Entry 8CGJ (electron microscopy, 1.79 A resolution); this record covers chains A and E of the 16 polymer chains in the assembly.

# Chain A
Molecule: 16S rRNA
Organism: Escherichia coli BW25113
Sequence (1540 nucleotides; row label = number of the first residue in the row):
     1 AAAUUGAAGA GUUUGAUCAU GGCUCAGAUU GAACGCUGGC GGCAGGCCUA ACACAUGCAA
    61 GUCGAACGGU AACAGGAAGA AGCUUGCUUC UUUGCUGACG AGUGGCGGAC GGGUGAGUAA
   121 UGUCUGGGAA ACUGCCUGAU GGAGGGGGAU AACUACUGGA AACGGUAGCU AAUACCGCAU
   181 AACGUCGCAA GACCAAAGAG GGGGACCUUC GGGCCUCUUG CCAUCGGAUG UGCCCAGAUG
   241 GGAUUAGCUA GUAGGUGGGG UAACGGCUCA CCUAGGCGAC GAUCCCUAGC UGGUCUGAGA
   301 GGAUGACCAG CCACACUGGA ACUGAGACAC GGUCCAGACU CCUACGGGAG GCAGCAGUGG
   361 GGAAUAUUGC ACAAUGGGCG CAAGCCUGAU GCAGCCAUGC CGCGUGUAUG AAGAAGCCCU
   421 UCGGGUUGUA AAGUACUUUC AGCGGGGAGG AAGGGAGUAA AGUUAAUACC UUUGCUCAUU
   481 GACGUUACCC GCAGAAGAAG CACCGGCUAA CUCCGUGCCA GCAGCCXCGG UAAUACGGAG
   541 GGUGCAAGCG UUAAUCGGAA UUACUGGGCG UAAAGCGCAC GCAGGCGGUU UGUUAAGUCA
   601 GAUGUGAAAU CCCCGGGCUC AACCUGGGAA CUGCAUCUGA UACUGGCAAG CUUGAGUCUC
   661 GUAGAGGGGG GUAGAAUUCC AGGUGUAGCG GUGAAAUGCG UAGAGAUCUG GAGGAAUACC
   721 GGUGGCGAAG GCGGCCCCCU GGACGAAGAC UGACGCUCAG GUGCGAAAGC GUGGGGAGCA
   781 AACAGGAUUA GAUACCCUGG UAGUCCACGC CGUAAACGAU GUCGACUUGG AGGUUGUGCC
   841 CUUGAGGCGU GGCUUCCGGA GCUAACGCGU UAAGUCGACC GCCUGGGGAG UACGGCCGCA
   901 AGGUUAAAAC UCAAAUGAAU UGACGGGGGC CCGCACAAGC GGUGGAGCAU GUGGUUUAAU
   961 UCGAUGXAAC GCGAAGAACC UUACCUGGUC UUGACAUCCA CGGAAGUUUU CAGAGAUGAG
  1021 AAUGUGCCUU CGGGAACCGU GAGACAGGUG CUGCAUGGCU GUCGUCAGCU CGUGUUGUGA
  1081 AAUGUUGGGU UAAGUCCCGC AACGAGCGCA ACCCUUAUCC UUUGUUGCCA GCGGUCCGGC
  1141 CGGGAACUCA AAGGAGACUG CCAGUGAUAA ACUGGAGGAA GGUGGGGAUG ACGUCAAGUC
  1201 AUCAUGGCCC UUACGACCAG GGCUACACAC GUGCUACAAU GGCGCAUACA AAGAGAAGCG
  1261 ACCUCGCGAG AGCAAGCGGA CCUCAUAAAG UGCGUCGUAG UCCGGAUUGG AGUCUGCAAC
  1321 UCGACUCCAU GAAGUCGGAA UCGCUAGUAA UCGUGGAUCA GAAUGCCACG GUGAAUACGU
  1381 UCCCGGGCCU UGUACACACC GCCCGUXACA CCAUGGGAGU GGGUUGCAAA AGAAGUAGGU
  1441 AGCUUAACCU UCGGGAGGGC GCUUACCACU UUGUGAUUCA UGACUGGGGU GAAGUCGUAA
  1501 CAAGGUAACC GUAGGGGAAC CUGCGGUUGG AUCACCUCCU
Disordered / not traced: 1, 203-214, 840-846, 936-1060, 1113-1187, 1198-1381, 1535-1540
Modified / non-standard residues: PSU (pseudouridine-5'-monophosphate) at position 516, G7M (N7-methyl-guanosine-5'-monophosphate) at position 527, 2MG (2N-methylguanosine-5'-monophosphate) at position 966, 5MC (5-methylcytidine-5'-monophosphate) at position 967, 2MG (2N-methylguanosine-5'-monophosphate) at position 1207, 4OC (4n,o2'-methylcytidine-5'-monophosphate) at position 1402, 5MC (5-methylcytidine-5'-monophosphate) at position 1407, UR3 (3-methyluridine-5'-monophoshate) at position 1498, 2MG (2N-methylguanosine-5'-monophosphate) at position 1516, MA6 (6N-dimethyladenosine-5'-monophoshate) at position 1518, MA6 (6N-dimethyladenosine-5'-monophoshate) at position 1519
Ion coordination: K+ site 1: G11, U12, G21, G22; Mg2+ site 1 near G21 (its only coordinating residue here); Mg2+ site 2: A59, U387; K+ site 2: G61, U62, G104, G105; Mg2+ site 3 near G100 (its only coordinating residue here); K+ site 3: G107, G324, G326; Mg2+ site 4: A109, G331; K+ site 4: A109, C110, G111; Mg2+ site 5 near G111 (its only coordinating residue here); K+ site 5: G115, G117, G289; Mg2+ site 6: A116, G117, G289; Mg2+ site 7 near G145 (its only coordinating residue here); 37 more Mg2+ sites not listed; 19 more K+ sites not listed
Small-molecule neighbours:
  - hydrated form of streptomycin (5I0; [(2S,3S,4S,5R,6S)-2-[(2R,3R,4R,5S)-2-[(1R,2S,3R,4R,5S,6R)-2,4-bis[[azaniumylidene(azanyl)methyl]amino]-3,5,6-tris(oxidanyl)cyclohexyl]oxy-4-[bis(oxidanyl)methyl]-5-methyl-4-oxidanyl-oxolan-3-yl]oxy-6-(hydroxymethyl)-4,5-bis(oxidanyl)oxan-3-yl]-methyl-azanium): U12, U13, U14, C526, G7M_527, C912, A913, A914, A915, U1490, G1491
  - tetracycline (TAC): G242, U244, A892, C893, A906, A907, A908

# Chain E
Name: Small ribosomal subunit protein uS5
Organism: Escherichia coli BW25113
UniProtKB: P0A7W1 (RS5_ECOLI); numbering as in UniProt (aligned over 1-167)
Amino-acid sequence (167 residues; each row starts with the number of its first residue):
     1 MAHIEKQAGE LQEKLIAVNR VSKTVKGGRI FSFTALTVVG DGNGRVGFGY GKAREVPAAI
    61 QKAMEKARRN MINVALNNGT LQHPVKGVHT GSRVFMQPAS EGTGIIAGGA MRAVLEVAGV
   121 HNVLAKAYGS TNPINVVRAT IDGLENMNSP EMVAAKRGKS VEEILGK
Disordered / not traced: 1-10, 165-167
Curated features (UniProtKB/Swiss-Prot):
  - modified residue: Ala2 (N-acetylalanine)
  - natural variant: Arg20 (R20L: In strain: SPCR9), Val21 (V21E: In strain: SPCR7), Ser22 (S22P: In strain: SPCR13 and SPCR15), Gly104 (G104R: In strain: N-660), Arg112 (R112G: In strain: NEA-314; R112L: In strain: N-421 and D-1023; R112S: In strain: NEA-319), Glu151 (E151S: In strain: B), Glu162 to Lys167 (sequence variant, change not given here; In strain: 0-1)
  - mutagenesis: Arg20 to Arg29 (No effect on mRNA unwinding ability of the ribosome)

# Chain A / chain E interface
Contacting residue pairs - 73 pairs, chain A then chain E:
  U5(A) - Ser100(E)  hydrogen bond to the base
  G6(A) - Ala99(E)  base contact
  G6(A) - Ser100(E)  hydrogen bond to the base
  G6(A) - Thr103(E)  hydrogen bond to the base
  G6(A) - Leu124(E)  base contact
  A7(A) - Phe95(E)  base contact
  A7(A) - Gln97(E)  base contact
  A7(A) - Ala125(E)  hydrogen bond to the sugar
  A7(A) - Tyr128(E)  base contact
  A8(A) - Ile106(E)  sugar contact
  A8(A) - Ala107(E)  hydrogen bond to the sugar
  A8(A) - Gly108(E)  hydrogen bond to the sugar
  A8(A) - Arg112(E)  base contact
  A8(A) - Ala125(E)  sugar contact
  G9(A) - Gly108(E)  phosphate contact
  G9(A) - Lys126(E)  salt bridge to the phosphate
  G9(A) - Ala127(E)  hydrogen bond to the phosphate
  A10(A) - Thr131(E)  hydrogen bond to the phosphate
  G15(A) - Ser22(E)  hydrogen bond to the base
  G15(A) - Lys23(E)  base contact
  G15(A) - Thr24(E)  base contact
  G15(A) - Arg29(E)  hydrogen bond to the sugar
  A16(A) - Val21(E)  sugar contact
  A16(A) - Ser22(E)  hydrogen bond to the sugar
  U17(A) - Asn19(E)  hydrogen bond to the phosphate
  C18(A) - Thr90(E)  sugar contact
  C18(A) - Asn132(E)  hydrogen bond to the phosphate
  C18(A) - Asn135(E)  hydrogen bond to the phosphate
  A19(A) - Ser130(E)  hydrogen bond to the phosphate
  A19(A) - Asn132(E)  phosphate contact
  A19(A) - Asn135(E)  hydrogen bond to the phosphate
  G558(A) - Lys126(E)  phosphate contact
  A559(A) - Lys126(E)  salt bridge to the phosphate
  A560(A) - Arg93(E)  base contact
  A560(A) - Tyr128(E)  stacking on the base
  A864(A) - Thr90(E)  phosphate contact
  U921(A) - Lys23(E)  sugar contact
  U921(A) - Thr24(E)  hydrogen bond to the sugar
  G922(A) - Thr24(E)  sugar contact
  G922(A) - Val25(E)  hydrogen bond to the sugar
  G922(A) - Lys26(E)  sugar contact
  A923(A) - Lys26(E)  phosphate contact
  U1070(A) - Val25(E)  phosphate contact
  C1071(A) - Arg54(E)  salt bridge to the phosphate
  G1072(A) - Lys62(E)  salt bridge to the phosphate
  U1073(A) - Lys62(E)  salt bridge to the phosphate
  G1074(A) - Arg69(E)  salt bridge to the phosphate
  U1078(A) - His89(E)  sugar contact
  U1078(A) - Thr90(E)  base contact
  U1078(A) - Ile134(E)  sugar contact
  U1078(A) - Asn135(E)  hydrogen bond to the sugar
  U1078(A) - Arg138(E)  hydrogen bond to the phosphate
  G1079(A) - Tyr50(E)  hydrogen bond to the phosphate
  G1079(A) - Arg138(E)  salt bridge to the phosphate
  A1080(A) - Val21(E)  phosphate contact
  A1080(A) - Ser22(E)  sugar contact
  A1080(A) - Thr34(E)  phosphate contact
  A1080(A) - Tyr50(E)  hydrogen bond to the phosphate
  A1080(A) - Lys52(E)  salt bridge to the phosphate
  A1081(A) - Val21(E)  phosphate contact
  A1081(A) - Ser22(E)  phosphate contact
  A1081(A) - Lys23(E)  hydrogen bond to the phosphate
  A1081(A) - Ser32(E)  phosphate contact
  A1081(A) - Lys52(E)  salt bridge to the phosphate
  A1082(A) - Lys23(E)  salt bridge to the phosphate
  G1193(A) - Gly27(E)  sugar contact
  U1194(A) - Gly27(E)  sugar contact
  A1396(A) - Thr24(E)  base contact
  A1396(A) - Arg29(E)  hydrogen bond to the phosphate
  C1397(A) - Arg29(E)  salt bridge to the phosphate
  A1398(A) - Thr24(E)  base contact
  A1398(A) - Val25(E)  hydrogen bond to the base
  A1398(A) - Lys26(E)  hydrogen bond to the base
Also at the interface, not in a pair above, chain A (37 interface residues in all): U20, A298, G566, C924
Also at the interface, not in a pair above, chain E (45 interface residues in all): Arg20, Gly28, Lys66, Lys86, Gly91, Gly129

# Overview
Chain A and chain E form an interface of 37 and 45 residues respectively, with 26 hydrogen bonds, 11 salt
bridges and 1 aromatic stacking contact. Polar contacts include U5(A)-Ser100(E), G6(A)-Ser100(E) and
G6(A)-Thr103(E). Ligands of chain A: hydrated form of streptomycin and tetracycline.
Chain A is 16S rRNA and chain E is Small ribosomal subunit protein uS5, both from Escherichia coli BW25113;
the structure, Streptomycin bound to the 30S body, was determined by electron microscopy together with 8CA7,
8CAI, 8CEP, 8CF1, 8CF8, 8CGI, 8CGR and 8CGU from the same study.
